Entry 5GIP (X-ray diffraction, 3.13 A resolution); this record covers chains B and D of the 10 polymer chains in the assembly.

# Chain B
Name: C/D box methylation guide ribonucleoprotein complex aNOP56 subunit
From: Sulfolobus solfataricus
UniProt: A0A0E3MJI1 (A0A0E3MJI1_SULSF); residues 4-380 here correspond to UniProt positions 3-379 (UniProt number = residue number - 1)
Chain sequence (388 residues; row label = number of the first residue in the row):
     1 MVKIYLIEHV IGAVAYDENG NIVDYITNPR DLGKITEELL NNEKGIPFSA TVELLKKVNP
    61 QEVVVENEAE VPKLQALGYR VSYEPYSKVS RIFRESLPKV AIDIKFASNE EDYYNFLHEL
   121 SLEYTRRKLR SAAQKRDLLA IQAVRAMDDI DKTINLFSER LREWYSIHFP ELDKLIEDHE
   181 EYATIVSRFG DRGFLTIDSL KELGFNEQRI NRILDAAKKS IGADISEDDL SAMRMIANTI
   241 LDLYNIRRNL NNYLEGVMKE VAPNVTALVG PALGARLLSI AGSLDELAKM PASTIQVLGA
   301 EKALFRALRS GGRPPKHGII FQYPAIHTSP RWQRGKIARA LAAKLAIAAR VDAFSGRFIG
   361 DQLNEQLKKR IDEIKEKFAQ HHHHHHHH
Disordered / not traced: 1-2, 378-388
Construct notes: initiating methionine (1); expression tag (2-3, 381-388)
From the paper describing this entry:
  - binding site for substrate: His-327
  - binding site for C/d RNA: Arg-313

# Chain D
Name: 50S ribosomal protein L7Ae
From: Sulfolobus solfataricus
UniProt: A0A0E3JZF7 (A0A0E3JZF7_SULSF); residues 6-130 here correspond to UniProt positions 3-127 (UniProt number = residue number - 3)
Chain sequence (130 residues; each row starts with the number of its first residue):
     1 MDAMSKASYV KFEVPQDLAD KVLEAVRKAK ESGKIKKGTN ETTKAVERGQ AKLVIIAEDV
    61 QPEEIVAHLP LLCDEKKIPY VYVSSKKALG EACGLQVATA SAAILEPGEA KDLVDEIIKR
   121 VNEIKGKTSS
Disordered / not traced: 1-6, 129-130
Construct notes: initiating methionine (1); expression tag (2-5)

# Chain B / chain D interface
Pairs across the interface - 32 pairs, chain B then chain D:
  Lys-3(B) / Thr-128(D)
  Glu-68(B) / Lys-125(D)  salt bridge
  Ser-82(B) / Gly-126(D)
  Ser-82(B) / Thr-128(D)  hydrogen bond
  Tyr-83(B) / Lys-125(D)
  Tyr-83(B) / Gly-126(D)  hydrogen bond (backbone-backbone)
  Tyr-83(B) / Lys-127(D)
  Tyr-83(B) / Thr-128(D)  hydrogen bond (backbone-backbone)
  Glu-84(B) / Thr-128(D)
  Lys-289(B) / Thr-43(D)
  Lys-289(B) / Glu-47(D)
  Lys-289(B) / Glu-75(D)  salt bridge
  Pro-291(B) / Asn-40(D)
  Pro-291(B) / Thr-43(D)
  Pro-291(B) / Lys-44(D)
  Pro-291(B) / Glu-47(D)
  Ala-292(B) / Asn-40(D)
  Ser-293(B) / Lys-44(D)  hydrogen bond
  Ile-347(B) / Ile-65(D)  hydrophobic
  Arg-350(B) / Thr-39(D)
  Arg-350(B) / Asn-40(D)
  Arg-350(B) / Glu-64(D)
  Arg-350(B) / Ile-65(D)  hydrogen bond (side chain-backbone)
  Arg-350(B) / His-68(D)  hydrogen bond
  Val-351(B) / Glu-64(D)
  Phe-354(B) / Glu-64(D)
  Phe-354(B) / Ala-67(D)  hydrophobic
  Phe-354(B) / His-68(D)
  Ser-355(B) / Glu-64(D)  hydrogen bond
  Arg-357(B) / Pro-62(D)
  Arg-357(B) / Glu-64(D)  salt bridge
  Ile-359(B) / Pro-62(D)  hydrophobic
Also at the interface, not in a pair above, chain B (18 interface residues in all): Pro-85, Ala-288
Also at the interface, not in a pair above, chain D (17 interface residues in all): Glu-63, Leu-72

# Overview
18 residues of chain B and 17 residues of chain D are in contact; the contacts include 7 hydrogen bonds and 3
salt bridges. Polar contacts include Glu-68(B)/Lys-125(D), Lys-289(B)/Glu-75(D) and Arg-357(B)/Glu-64(D). The
paper reports a binding site for substrate at His-327(B); a binding site for C/d RNA at Arg-313(B).
Chain B is C/D box methylation guide ribonucleoprotein complex aNOP56 subunit and chain D is 50S ribosomal
protein L7Ae, both from Sulfolobus solfataricus; the structure, Crystal structure of box C/D RNP with 13 nt
guide regions and 11 nt substrates, was determined by X-ray diffraction together with 5GIN and 5GIO from the
same study.
